8RYM - chains A and C of the 5 polymer chains in the assembly; structure by X-ray diffraction, 2.34 A resolution.

Chain A:
Protein: HLA class I histocompatibility antigen, A alpha chain
From: Homo sapiens
Reference sequence: P04439 (HLAA_HUMAN); residues 1-275 here correspond to UniProt positions 25-299 (UniProt number = residue number + 24)
Sequence (276 residues; row label = number of the first residue in the row):
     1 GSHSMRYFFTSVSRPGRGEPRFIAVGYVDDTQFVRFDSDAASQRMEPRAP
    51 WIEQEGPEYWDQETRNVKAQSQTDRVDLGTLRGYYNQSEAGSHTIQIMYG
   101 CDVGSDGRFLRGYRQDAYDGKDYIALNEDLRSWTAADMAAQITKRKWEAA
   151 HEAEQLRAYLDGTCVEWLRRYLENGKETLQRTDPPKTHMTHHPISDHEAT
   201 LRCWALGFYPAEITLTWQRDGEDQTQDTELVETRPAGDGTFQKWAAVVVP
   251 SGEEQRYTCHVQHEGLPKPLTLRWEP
Differences from the reference sequence: expression tag (276)
Disulfide bonds: C101-C164, C203-C259

Chain C:
Protein: ELFSYLIEK peptide
Sequence (9 residues; row label = number of the first residue in the row):
     1 ELFSYLIEK

Interface between chain A and chain C:
Pairs across the interface (44; chain A residue first):
  M5(A) with E1(C)
  Y7(A) with E1(C), hydrogen bond (side chain-backbone); L2(C), hydrophobic
  F9(A) with L2(C), hydrophobic
  M45(A) with L2(C), hydrophobic
  Q62(A) with E1(C), hydrogen bond
  E63(A) with E1(C); L2(C), hydrogen bond (side chain-backbone)
  N66(A) with S4(C)
  V67(A) with L2(C)
  A69(A) with L6(C)
  Q70(A) with L6(C)
  T73(A) with L6(C)
  D77(A) with E8(C); K9(C), salt bridge
  T80(A) with K9(C)
  L81(A) with K9(C)
  Y84(A) with K9(C), hydrogen bond (side chain-backbone)
  I97(A) with K9(C)
  Y99(A) with L2(C); F3(C), hydrogen bond (side chain-backbone)
  R114(A) with F3(C)
  D116(A) with K9(C), salt bridge
  Y123(A) with K9(C)
  T143(A) with K9(C), hydrogen bond (side chain-backbone)
  K146(A) with I7(C); K9(C), hydrogen bond (side chain-backbone)
  W147(A) with I7(C), hydrogen bond (side chain-backbone); E8(C), hydrogen bond (side chain-backbone); K9(C)
  A150(A) with Y5(C); I7(C), hydrophobic
  E152(A) with F3(C); Y5(C); I7(C)
  Q155(A) with F3(C); Y5(C)
  L156(A) with F3(C), hydrophobic
  Y159(A) with E1(C), hydrogen bond (side chain-backbone); L2(C); F3(C)
  T163(A) with E1(C)
  W167(A) with E1(C), hydrogen bond
  Y171(A) with E1(C), hydrogen bond (side chain-backbone)
Also at the interface, not in a pair above, chain A (34 interface residues in all): Y59, V76, I95

In short:
34 residues of chain A and 9 residues of chain C are in contact, with 12 hydrogen bonds and 2 salt bridges.
Among the polar pairs are D77(A)-K9(C), D116(A)-K9(C) and Y7(A)-E1(C).
Here chain A is HLA class I histocompatibility antigen, A alpha chain (Homo sapiens) and chain C is ELFSYLIEK
peptide. Entry 8RYM (Structure of S2 TCR in complex with HLA-A*03:01 bound to ELFSYLIEK peptide) was
determined by X-ray diffraction, deposited together with 8RYN, 8RYO, 8RYP and 8RYQ.
